Entry 7KDW (X-ray diffraction, 1.71 A resolution); this record covers chain A.

# Chain A
Protein: Nucleosome-remodeling factor subunit BPTF
Source organism: Homo sapiens
Reference sequence: Q12830 (BPTF_HUMAN); residues 2917-3037 here = UniProt positions 2917-3037
Amino-acid sequence (123 residues; row label = number of the first residue in the row):
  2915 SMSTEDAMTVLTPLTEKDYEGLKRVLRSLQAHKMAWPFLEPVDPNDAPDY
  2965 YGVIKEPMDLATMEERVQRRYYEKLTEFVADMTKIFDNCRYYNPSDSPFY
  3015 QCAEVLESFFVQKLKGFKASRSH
Unresolved in the structure: 2915-2922, 3036-3037
Differences from the reference sequence: expression tag (2915-2916)
Curated features (UniProtKB/Swiss-Prot):
  - natural variant: Met2996 (M2996R: In NEDDFL)
Residues lining bound ligands: WCV (cyclopropyl[7-({2-[(prop-2-yn-1-yl)amino]pyrimidin-4-yl}amino)-3,4-dihydroquinolin-1(2H)-yl]methanone): Trp2950, Pro2951, Phe2952, Val2956, Asp2960, Ala2961, Tyr2964, Cys3003, Tyr3006, Asn3007, Phe3013
From the paper describing this entry:
  - binding site for WCV: Pro2951, Phe2952, Asn3007, Phe3013

# Overview
Ligands of chain A: compound WCV. From the paper: a binding site for WCV at Pro2951, Phe2952 and Asn3007 among
others.
Chain A is Nucleosome-remodeling factor subunit BPTF (Homo sapiens); the structure, Crystal structure of the
bromodomain (BD) of human Bromodomain and PHD finger-containing Transcription Factor (BPTF) bound ..., was
determined by X-ray diffraction together with 7K6R, 7K6S and 7KDZ from the same study.
